3HAX - chains C and E of the 5 polymer chains in the assembly; structure by X-ray diffraction, 2.11 A resolution.

# Chain C
Protein: Ribosome biogenesis protein Nop10
Organism: Pyrococcus furiosus
UniProtKB: Q8U1R4 (NOP10_PYRFU); residue numbers follow UniProt; this construct covers 1-60
Chain sequence (60 residues; each row starts with the number of its first residue):
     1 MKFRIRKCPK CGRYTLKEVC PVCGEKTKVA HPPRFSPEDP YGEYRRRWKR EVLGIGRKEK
Unresolved in the structure: 1-2, 56-60
Construct notes: engineered mutation Lys2 (Arg in Q8U1R4)
Bound ions: Zn2+: Cys8, Cys11, Cys20, Cys23

# Chain E
Molecule: H/aca RNA
Sequence (63 nucleotides; row label = number of the first residue in the row):
     1 GGGUCCGCCU UGAGUGCCCG GGUGAGAAGC AUGAUCCCGG GUAAUUAUGG CGGACCCACA
    61 GAU
Unresolved in the structure: 27, 62-63
Bound ions: Mg2+ near C37 (its only coordinating residue here)

# How chain C and chain E interact
Contacting residue pairs - 9 pairs, chain C then chain E:
  Arg34(C) - C19(E)  salt bridge to the phosphate
  Arg34(C) - G20(E)  phosphate contact
  Arg34(C) - G33(E)  salt bridge to the phosphate
  Ser36(C) - C19(E)  hydrogen bond to the sugar
  Ser36(C) - G20(E)  sugar contact
  Pro37(C) - C19(E)  sugar contact
  Glu38(C) - C19(E)  hydrogen bond to the sugar
  Glu38(C) - G20(E)  sugar contact
  Pro40(C) - G21(E)  phosphate contact
Other interface residues (no listed pair), chain C (7 interface residues in all): Phe35, Tyr41
Other interface residues (no listed pair), chain E (5 interface residues in all): G39

# In short
7 residues of chain C and 5 residues of chain E are in contact, with 2 hydrogen bonds and 2 salt bridges.
Among the polar pairs are Ser36(C)-C19(E), Glu38(C)-C19(E) and Arg34(C)-C19(E). The Zn2+ site is built by
Cys8(C), Cys11(C), Cys20(C) and Cys23(C).
Chain C is Ribosome biogenesis protein Nop10 (Pyrococcus furiosus) and chain E is H/aca RNA; the structure,
Crystal structure of a substrate-bound Gar1-minus H/ACA RNP from Pyrococcus furiosus, was determined by X-ray
diffraction together with 3HAY from the same study.
